Entry 5IV2 (X-ray diffraction, 2.48 A resolution); this record covers chains B and E of the 3 polymer chains in the assembly.

[Chain B]
Protein: Cetuximab Fab, heavy chain
Organism: Mus MUSCULUS, homo sapiens
Notes: antibody fragment or engineered binder
Amino-acid sequence (221 residues; numbered 1 to 221; the number before each row is that of its first residue):
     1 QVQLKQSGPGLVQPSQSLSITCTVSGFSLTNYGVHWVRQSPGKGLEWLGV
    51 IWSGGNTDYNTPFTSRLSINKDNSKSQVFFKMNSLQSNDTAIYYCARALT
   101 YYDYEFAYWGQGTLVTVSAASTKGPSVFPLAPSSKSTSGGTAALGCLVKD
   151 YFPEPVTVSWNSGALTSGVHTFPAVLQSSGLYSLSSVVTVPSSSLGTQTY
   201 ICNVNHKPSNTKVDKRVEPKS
Not modelled in the structure: 135-138, 221
Disulfide bonds: C22-C95, C146-C202

[Chain E]
Protein: Meditope variant
Amino-acid sequence (12 residues; numbered 1 to 12; the number before each row is that of its first residue):
     1 GQFDLSTRRLKG
Modified residues: R9 (citrulline; CIR)
Covalently attached groups: covalent link G1-G12

[Interface between chain B and chain E]
Contacting residue pairs (15; chain B residue first):
  Q39(B) - F3(E)
  Q39(B) - L5(E)
  S40(B) - F3(E)
  P41(B) - Q2(E)
  P41(B) - F3(E)
  P41(B) - L5(E)  hydrophobic
  T90(B) - L5(E)
  A91(B) - L5(E)  hydrophobic
  I92(B) - L5(E)
  I92(B) - R8(E)
  Y94(B) - R8(E)
  Q111(B) - R8(E)  hydrogen bond (backbone-side chain)
  E154(B) - S6(E)  hydrogen bond
  P173(B) - T7(E)
  A174(B) - S6(E)
Also at the interface, not in a pair above, chain B (13 interface residues in all): G112, L114

[Overview]
The interface between chain B and chain E involves 13 residues on one side and 6 on the other; the contacts
include 2 hydrogen bonds. Among the polar pairs are Q111(B)-R8(E) and E154(B)-S6(E).
Chain B is Cetuximab Fab, heavy chain (Mus MUSCULUS, homo sapiens) and chain E is Meditope variant; the
structure, Cetuximab Fab in complex with Arg9Cir meditope variant, was determined by X-ray diffraction (same
publication as 5ETU, 5EUK, 5F88, 5FF6, 5I2I, 5IOP and 7 further entries).
